Entry 1K7G (X-ray diffraction, 2.00 A resolution); this record covers chain A.

== Chain A ==
Name: secreted protease C
Organism: Erwinia chrysanthemi
Notes: EC 3.4.24.-
UniProtKB: P16317 (PRTC_ERWCH); numbering as in UniProt (aligned over 1-479)
Amino-acid sequence (479 residues; row label = number of the first residue in the row):
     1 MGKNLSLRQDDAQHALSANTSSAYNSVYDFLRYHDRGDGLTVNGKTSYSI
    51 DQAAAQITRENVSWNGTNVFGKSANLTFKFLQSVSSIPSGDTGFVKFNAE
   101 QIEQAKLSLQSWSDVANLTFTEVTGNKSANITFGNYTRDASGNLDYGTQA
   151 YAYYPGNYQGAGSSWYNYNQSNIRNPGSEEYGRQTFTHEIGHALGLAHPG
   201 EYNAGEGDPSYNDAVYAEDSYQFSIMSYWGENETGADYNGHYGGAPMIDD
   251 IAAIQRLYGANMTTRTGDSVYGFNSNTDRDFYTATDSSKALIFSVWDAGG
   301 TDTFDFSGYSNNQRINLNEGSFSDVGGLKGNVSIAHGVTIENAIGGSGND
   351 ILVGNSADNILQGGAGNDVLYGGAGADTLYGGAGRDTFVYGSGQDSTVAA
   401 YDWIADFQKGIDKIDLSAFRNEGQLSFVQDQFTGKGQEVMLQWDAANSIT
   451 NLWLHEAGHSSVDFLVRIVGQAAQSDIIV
Unresolved in the structure: 1-24
Curated features (UniProtKB/Swiss-Prot):
  - active site: E189
  - binding site (Zn(2+)): H188, H192, Y228
  - binding site (Ca(2+)): R265, G267, D297, G299, G300, D302, T339, E341, G346, G348, D350, N355, A357, N359, G363, G364, A365, G366, D368, G372 and 11 more in UniProt
Bound ions: Zn2+: H188, H192, H198 (together with phosphate ion); Ca2+ site 1: R265, G267, S269, D297, G299, D302; Ca2+ site 2: G300, D302, T339, E341; Ca2+ site 3: G346, G348, D350, G363, A365, D368; Ca2+ site 4: N355, A357, N359, G372, A374, D377; Ca2+ site 5: G364, G366, D368, G381, A383, D386; Ca2+ site 6: G373, G375, D377, D395, D402; Ca2+ site 7: G382, G384, D386, Q408, D412

== Overview ==
H188, H192 and H198 form the Zn2+ site. R265, G267, S269, D297, G299 and D302 coordinate Ca2+ site 1. UniProt
lists active-site residue E189, 3 Zn2+-binding residues and 31 Ca2+-binding residues.
Chain A is secreted protease C (Erwinia chrysanthemi); the structure, PrtC from Erwinia chrysanthemi, was
determined by X-ray diffraction, deposited together with 1K7Q and 1K7I.
